8UZ2 - chains D and G of the 9 polymer chains in the assembly; structure by electron microscopy, 3.18 A resolution.

== Chain D ==
Name: Acetyl-coenzyme A carboxylase carboxyl transferase subunit beta
Source organism: Escherichia coli
Notes: EC 2.1.3.15
Reference sequence: P0A9Q5 (ACCD_ECOLI); residues 2-285 here = UniProt positions 2-285
Amino-acid sequence (284 residues; row label = number of the first residue in the row):
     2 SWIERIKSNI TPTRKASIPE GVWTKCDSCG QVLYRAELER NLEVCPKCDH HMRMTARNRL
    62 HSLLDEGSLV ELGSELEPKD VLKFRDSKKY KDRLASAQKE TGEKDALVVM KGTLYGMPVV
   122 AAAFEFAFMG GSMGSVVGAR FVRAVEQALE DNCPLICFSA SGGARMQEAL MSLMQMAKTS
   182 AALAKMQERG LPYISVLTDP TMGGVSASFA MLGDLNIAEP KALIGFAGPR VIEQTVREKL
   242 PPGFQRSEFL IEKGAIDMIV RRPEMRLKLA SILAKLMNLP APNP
Ion coordination: Zn2+: C27, C30, C46, C49
Small-molecule neighbours: acetyl coenzyme A (ACO): F127, M130, G131, S133, G163, G164, A165, R166, M167, Q168, P201, M203, G204, G205, L224, A228, G229, P230, V232

== Chain G ==
Name: Biotin carboxylase
Source organism: Escherichia coli
Notes: EC 6.3.4.14
Reference sequence: P24182 (ACCC_ECOLI); residue numbers follow UniProt; this construct covers 1-446
Amino-acid sequence (446 residues; numbered 1 to 446; the number before each row is that of its first residue):
     1 MLDKIVIANR GEIALRILRA CKELGIKTVA VHSSADRDLK HVLLADETVC IGPAPSVKSY
    61 LNIPAIISAA EITGAVAIHP GYGFLSENAN FAEQVERSGF IFIGPKAETI RLMGDKVSAI
   121 AAMKKAGVPC VPGSDGPLGD DMDKNRAIAK RIGYPVIIKA SGGGGGRGMR VVRGDAELAQ
   181 SISMTRAEAK AAFSNDMVYM EKYLENPRHV EIQVLADGQG NAIYLAERDC SMQRRHQKVV
   241 EEAPAPGITP ELRRYIGERC AKACVDIGYR GAGTFEFLFE NGEFYFIEMN TRIQVEHPVT
   301 EMITGVDLIK EQLRIAAGQP LSIKQEEVHV RGHAVECRIN AEDPNTFLPS PGKITRFHAP
   361 GGFGVRWESH IYAGYTVPPY YDSMIGKLIC YGENRDVAIA RMKNALQELI IDGIKTNVDL
   421 QIRIMNDENF QHGGTNIHYL EKKLGL
Ion coordination: Mg2+: E276, E288 (together with ADP)
Small-molecule neighbours: ADP (adenosine-5'-diphosphate): K116, V131, I157, K159, G163, G164, G165, G166, R167, M169, E201, K202, Y203, L204, P207, H209, Q233, H236, E276, L278, I287, E288, I437
Curated features (UniProtKB/Swiss-Prot):
  - active site: R292
  - binding site (ATP): K116, K159, G165, G166, E201 to L204, H209, H236, E276, E288
  - binding site (hydrogencarbonate): K238, R292, V295, R338
  - binding site (Mg(2+)): E276, E288, N290
  - binding site (Mn(2+)): E276, E288, N290
  - binding site (biotin): R338
  - mutagenesis: R19 (R19E: Loss of homodimerization. No effect on ATP binding), E23 (E23R: Loss of homodimerization. No effect on ATP binding), E296 (E296A: Severe reduction in catalytic activity), R338 (R338A: Severe reduction in catalytic activity), F363 (F363A: Loss of homodimerization. No effect on ATP binding), R366 (R366E: Loss of homodimerization. No effect on ATP binding)

== How chain D and chain G interact ==
Residue-residue contacts - 9 pairs, chain D then chain G:
  S2(D) - R356(G)  hydrogen bond
  S2(D) - I410(G)
  W3(D) - Q407(G)
  W3(D) - E408(G)  hydrogen bond (side chain-backbone)
  W3(D) - I410(G)
  I4(D) - R356(G)
  I4(D) - H358(G)
  I4(D) - I410(G)  hydrophobic
  E5(D) - R356(G)  salt bridge

== Overview ==
The interface between chain D and chain G involves 4 residues on one side and 5 on the other, with 2 hydrogen
bonds and 1 salt bridge. Among the polar pairs are E5(D)-R356(G), S2(D)-R356(G) and W3(D)-E408(G). Ligands of
chain D: acetyl coenzyme A.
Here chain D is Acetyl-coenzyme A carboxylase carboxyl transferase subunit beta and chain G is Biotin
carboxylase, both from Escherichia coli. Entry 8UZ2 (E. coli acetyl-CoA carboxylase, narrow helical local
reconstruction, 3.18 Angstrom) was determined by electron microscopy.
